6ZU5 - chains L50 and LEE of the 74 polymer chains in the assembly; structure by electron microscopy, 2.90 A resolution.

== Chain L50 ==
Molecule: 25S rRNA
Source organism: Paranosema locustae
Sequence (2639 nucleotides; each row starts with the number of its first residue):
     1 ACACACCCCG GUGGGGGAUC CCUCGGCCUG CGCGCCGGGC AAGGACGCGG ACGCACGCGA
    61 UAGACGGCAC GAUCCUCAGA CACGACUGCC GGUCUCCGAC AGCGGCGCAG CCGCAGACAA
   121 CCCCCCGGAC UUAAGCAUAU CACUAGGGGG CGGAGAAGAA ACCAACAGGG AUUCCUGCAG
   181 UAGCGGCGAG CGAACAGGGA CGAGCCCGCA UGGCAAUCGG CAUCGCCGAG UUGUGACAGC
   241 GCACCGCGAA CGCCCCGGAC AGGGCGGCCA CAGAGGGCGA CAGCCCCGUA GCAGCGCGCA
   301 GCGGAGCGAG UAGCGCUGCU UGGUCAUGCA GCGCGAAGCG GUGGUGGCGC CAUCGAAGGC
   361 UAAAUACGCC GCAGGACCGA UAGCGCACAA GUACCGCGAG GGGACGGCGA CGAGCAGCCC
   421 GCAGGGGCGG CGAAAGCGUG AAACCACCGG GGCGCCCACU UGUGGGCCCC GUCUUGAAAC
   481 ACGGACCAAG GAGUGCAUGU GCGCAGCGAG UCCGCUCCGC GGCGCAGCGA AGGCCAUCGA
   541 GCUGCGCACA UGCGACCCGA UAGGCAGUGA ACUACGCCUG GGCAGGGCGA AGCCCGCGGA
   601 AACGCAGGUG GAGGCCCCGA GCCGUUCUGA CGUGCAAUUC GAUGGCGCGA CCUGGGCGUA
   661 GCGGCGAAAG ACCAAUCGAA CUGCCUGGUA GCUGGUUCCC UCCGAAAUGU CCCGCAGGAC
   721 AGCGGGCGCC CCGCAGGUCU GCCGCGUAGA GCAAUGGCGC GGCGUCCGGC AGCGCCGGCG
   781 CACCCCCAAA CUGCGAAGCG GCAGGGCGCG CGCAGCAGCG UGCGCGCGCA CAACUGCGGG
   841 CGCCUAGUGG GCCGCCGCUG GUAAGCAGCG CCGGCAAUGA GGACACAACC UCGUGCGCGG
   901 GCAAGGGACC CCAGCUGCGC ACACAGACGA AGGGCGCGGG CGCGUCGCGA CAGCAGGGCG
   961 GUGGCCAUAG AGGUCGGCAC CCGCUAAGAA CCGUGUUGCA ACGUACCUGC CGAACACGCC
  1021 CGCCCCGAAA AUGGACGGUG CUCAGCGCAG CCCCGACCCC GCGCACGCAC AGCGUGGUAG
  1081 GAGGGCGCGC CGGCGCCGCA GAAGCGCAUG CGUGCGCAUG CGUGGAGGCA CCCGCGGCGC
  1141 AGAUCUUGGU GGCAGUAGCA CACUCGGGCG CGAGCCCCGA GGGCCGGGAG ACGGGUUCUU
  1201 CCGCCAGGCC GCUCCGCGGA AGGUGAGCCG GGUCCUAAGG ACGCGCUGGC CCGCAACCGA
  1261 CAGGCAAGCG GGCACACAUU CCCGCGCCGU GUGCCAUGCG GCAACGCACC GUGCGCGGCC
  1321 GGGCGCAGGG CUGGCGCCGG GGGCCCUCCU CCCCCGCAAA GCGGCCCGCC UGCGGACUCU
  1381 UGCAGCACGA GGCAGCCCGC GCCGCGUGGC GGGGCCGUCG CCGCGCGCCA GGACUCGCCC
  1441 CCCGUGAAGC CCCGCGCACG CACACACACG CCCGUACCAA UCCGCACCAG GGCUCCAGGG
  1501 CGCGCACCCC ACGGCCAGGG CCCACGCAGG UUUGGGAAUU CGGCAAGCUG GAUCCGCAAC
  1561 CUCGGGACAA GGAUUGGCUC CGGGCGCCGG AGCUGUCGCU UCCAAGGGGA AUCCGACUGU
  1621 UUAGUAAAAA CAUAGCCUUG CGCCGCACGC AAGGUGAAUU CUGCCCAGUG CCCGGGACGU
  1681 CACGCCGGCG CGACCCGCGC ACGCACGGGU CAACGGCGGG AGUAACUAUG ACUCUCUUAA
  1741 GGUAGCCAAA CGCCUCGUCA UCUAAUUAGU GACGCGCAUG AAUGGAGCAA CGAGAUUCCC
  1801 ACUGUCCCUA CCUGCUCCCC AGCGAACCCA CUGCCAAGGG AACGGGCUUG GCGCAGUCAG
  1861 CGGGGAAAGA AGACCCUGUU GAGCUUGACU CUAGUGUGGG GCCGCGGCGC GCCGCGCCGG
  1921 CGUAGGCAGG UGGGAGGUGC GCCGUGAGUG AAAGACCACU GCGCGCGCGC GCGCCCGCUU
  1981 CGCGCAGCAA CGCCCCCAGA UGGGGAGUUU GGCUGGGGCG GCACGUCUGC UAGACCCCAA
  2041 CGCAGACGUC CUACGGUGGG CUCAGCGCGG ACAGAACCCG CGCGUCGAGC ACAAGGGCAA
  2101 ACGCCCGCCU CACGGCGCCC CCCCGGGUGC CGGCGGGAAA CCGGGGCCUA GCGAUCCCUC
  2161 GCGCAUGCAC GCCGCGUCGC GGGGGUGGCU GAAAAGUUAC CACAGGGAUA ACUGGCUUGU
  2221 GGCGGCCAAG CGUCCGCAGC GACGCCGCUU UUUGAUUCUU CGAUGUCGGC UCUUCCUAGC
  2281 AUGGCGUGGC AGCGCGCGCC AAGUGUUGGA UUGUUCACCC ACUGACAGGG AACGUGAGCU
  2341 GGGUUUAGAC CGUCGUGAGA CAGGUUAGUU UUACCCUACU GAGCGCGGAC ACACCGGGCA
  2401 GCGCGGGCUA GUACGAGAGG AACGCCCGUG CGGGGCCGCU GGUCCGCGCC UGUCCGACAG
  2461 GGCAGGUGCG CCGCUACGCC CCGUGCGUGU ACGGCUGGAC GCCUCUAAGC CGGAGCCGCC
  2521 CCCCCGUGUG UCUAAACCCC UGGUUUCCGC CCCCCGCGAC CACGACGCGG CCGGGGGCUG
  2581 GUGCUGUGCG CGUGCGAGCU CUGCGAGCCG CUGAGGCUUC CAGACCCCUG CGGGGUGUU
Disordered / not traced: 1-3, 771-773, 943-1016, 1357-1360, 1406-1425, 1676-1678, 1909-1973, 2385-2386, 2500-2501, 2538-2542, 2593, 2601-2602
Ion coordination: Mg2+ site 1 near C21 (its only coordinating residue here); Mg2+ site 2 near A41 (its only coordinating residue here); Mg2+ site 3 near U61 (its only coordinating residue here); Mg2+ site 4: C65, G66; Mg2+ site 5: G128, C565 (shared with 2 residues of chain LN0); Mg2+ site 6: G135, C136, G1881; Mg2+ site 7: G135, C136; Mg2+ site 8 near C143 (its only coordinating residue here); Mg2+ site 9 near A156 (its only coordinating residue here); Mg2+ site 10 near G208 (its only coordinating residue here); Mg2+ site 11 near A249 (its only coordinating residue here); Mg2+ site 12 near G318 (its only coordinating residue here); 100 more Mg2+ sites not listed

== Chain LEE ==
Protein: eL32
Source organism: Paranosema locustae
Chain sequence (132 residues; numbered 1 to 132; the number before each row is that of its first residue):
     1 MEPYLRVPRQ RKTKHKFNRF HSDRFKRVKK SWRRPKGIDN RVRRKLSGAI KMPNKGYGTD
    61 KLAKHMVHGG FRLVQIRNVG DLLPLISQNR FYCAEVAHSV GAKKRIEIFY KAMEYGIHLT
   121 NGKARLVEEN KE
Disordered / not traced: 1, 123-132
Ion coordination: Mg2+: Asp39 (shared with U472(L50), A477(L50) of chain L50)

== How chain L50 and chain LEE interact ==
Pairs across the interface (144; chain L50 residue first):
  G263(L50) with Lys103(LEE), hydrogen bond to the sugar
  A443(L50) with Lys26(LEE), salt bridge to the phosphate
  C444(L50) with Lys26(LEE), salt bridge to the phosphate
  G454(L50) with Asp23(LEE), hydrogen bond to the sugar; Arg24(LEE), base contact
  C455(L50) with Asp23(LEE), sugar contact; Ile50(LEE), sugar contact
  C456(L50) with His15(LEE), hydrogen bond to the phosphate; Ile50(LEE), sugar contact
  C457(L50) with His15(LEE), salt bridge to the phosphate
  A458(L50) with Lys14(LEE), salt bridge to the phosphate
  G466(L50) with Ser47(LEE), sugar contact; Gly48(LEE), hydrogen bond to the sugar
  C467(L50) with Arg41(LEE), hydrogen bond to the phosphate; Ser47(LEE), hydrogen bond to the phosphate; Gly48(LEE), hydrogen bond to the sugar; Ala49(LEE), sugar contact
  C468(L50) with Arg41(LEE), salt bridge to the phosphate
  C469(L50) with His21(LEE), phosphate contact; Arg24(LEE), salt bridge to the phosphate
  C470(L50) with Phe20(LEE), phosphate contact; His21(LEE), salt bridge to the phosphate; Arg24(LEE), salt bridge to the phosphate; Asn40(LEE), phosphate contact; Arg41(LEE), salt bridge to the phosphate
  G471(L50) with Gly37(LEE), hydrogen bond to the phosphate; Asn40(LEE), phosphate contact
  U472(L50) with Lys36(LEE), phosphate contact; Gly37(LEE), phosphate contact; Ile38(LEE), hydrogen bond to the phosphate; Asp39(LEE), base contact
  C473(L50) with Ile38(LEE), base contact
  U474(L50) with Ile38(LEE), base contact
  A477(L50) with Asp39(LEE), hydrogen bond to the sugar
  A478(L50) with Asp39(LEE), phosphate contact
  C486(L50) with Arg27(LEE), salt bridge to the phosphate
  C487(L50) with Phe25(LEE), phosphate contact; Lys26(LEE), hydrogen bond to the phosphate; Arg27(LEE), salt bridge to the phosphate
  A488(L50) with Arg27(LEE), phosphate contact
  C698(L50) with Arg33(LEE), salt bridge to the phosphate
  C699(L50) with Trp32(LEE), sugar contact; Arg33(LEE), phosphate contact; Arg34(LEE), hydrogen bond to the phosphate; Lys36(LEE), salt bridge to the phosphate
  C700(L50) with Trp32(LEE), hydrogen bond to the phosphate; Arg34(LEE), phosphate contact; Pro53(LEE), phosphate contact; Lys55(LEE), phosphate contact
  U701(L50) with Asn54(LEE), phosphate contact; Lys55(LEE), hydrogen bond to the phosphate
  C702(L50) with Lys55(LEE), salt bridge to the phosphate
  U878(L50) with Arg43(LEE), salt bridge to the phosphate
  G879(L50) with Arg44(LEE), sugar contact; Lys45(LEE), hydrogen bond to the sugar; Leu46(LEE), phosphate contact; Ser47(LEE), phosphate contact
  A880(L50) with Leu46(LEE), phosphate contact; Ser47(LEE), hydrogen bond to the phosphate
  G895(L50) with Lys12(LEE), base contact; Asn54(LEE), hydrogen bond to the phosphate; Gly56(LEE), hydrogen bond to the base
  C896(L50) with Lys12(LEE), sugar contact; Asn54(LEE), phosphate contact; Gly56(LEE), sugar contact; Tyr57(LEE), phosphate contact
  C1064(L50) with Lys12(LEE), hydrogen bond to the base; Gly58(LEE), sugar contact; Asp60(LEE), hydrogen bond to the sugar
  A1065(L50) with Lys12(LEE), hydrogen bond to the sugar; Lys55(LEE), hydrogen bond to the sugar; Gly56(LEE), base contact; Gly58(LEE), sugar contact; Thr59(LEE), sugar contact; Asp60(LEE), phosphate contact; Lys61(LEE), hydrogen bond to the phosphate
  C1066(L50) with Lys55(LEE), base contact; Lys61(LEE), phosphate contact
  G1074(L50) with Lys55(LEE), base contact
  U1075(L50) with Lys55(LEE), hydrogen bond to the base
  G1076(L50) with Lys45(LEE), hydrogen bond to the sugar
  G1077(L50) with Arg43(LEE), hydrogen bond to the phosphate
  U1078(L50) with Arg43(LEE), sugar contact
  G1095(L50) with Arg77(LEE), base contact
  C1096(L50) with Arg77(LEE), hydrogen bond to the base; Asn78(LEE), hydrogen bond to the phosphate
  C1097(L50) with Arg77(LEE), sugar contact; Asn78(LEE), hydrogen bond to the phosphate; Ser99(LEE), hydrogen bond to the sugar; Val100(LEE), sugar contact; Gly101(LEE), phosphate contact; Lys104(LEE), salt bridge to the phosphate
  G1098(L50) with Ser99(LEE), sugar contact; Gly101(LEE), hydrogen bond to the phosphate; Lys104(LEE), phosphate contact
  A1100(L50) with Ala102(LEE), hydrogen bond to the sugar; Lys103(LEE), hydrogen bond to the sugar; Ile106(LEE), base contact
  G1101(L50) with Gly101(LEE), phosphate contact; Ala102(LEE), hydrogen bond to the phosphate
  A1103(L50) with His98(LEE), salt bridge to the phosphate
  C1111(L50) with Arg9(LEE), salt bridge to the phosphate; His65(LEE), hydrogen bond to the sugar; Met66(LEE), sugar contact
  G1112(L50) with Arg9(LEE), salt bridge to the phosphate; Arg11(LEE), hydrogen bond to the base; Lys16(LEE), hydrogen bond to the base; Lys64(LEE), phosphate contact; His65(LEE), hydrogen bond to the phosphate
  U1113(L50) with Arg11(LEE), phosphate contact; Phe17(LEE), sugar contact; Pro53(LEE), sugar contact; Asn54(LEE), base contact; Tyr57(LEE), sugar contact; Gly58(LEE), hydrogen bond to the sugar; Thr59(LEE), hydrogen bond to the phosphate; Lys64(LEE), salt bridge to the phosphate
  G1114(L50) with Arg11(LEE), salt bridge to the phosphate; Lys16(LEE), phosphate contact; Phe17(LEE), phosphate contact; Trp32(LEE), phosphate contact; Pro53(LEE), sugar contact
  C1115(L50) with Ser31(LEE), sugar contact; Trp32(LEE), hydrogen bond to the phosphate; Arg33(LEE), hydrogen bond to the phosphate
  G1116(L50) with Ser31(LEE), hydrogen bond to the phosphate; Arg33(LEE), salt bridge to the phosphate
  A1118(L50) with Glu95(LEE), hydrogen bond to the sugar
  U1119(L50) with Glu95(LEE), sugar contact; Val96(LEE), sugar contact; Ala97(LEE), phosphate contact; His98(LEE), hydrogen bond to the phosphate; Asn121(LEE), hydrogen bond to the sugar
  G1120(L50) with His98(LEE), phosphate contact; Arg105(LEE), salt bridge to the phosphate; Asn121(LEE), sugar contact
  G1128(L50) with Arg77(LEE), base contact
  C1129(L50) with Arg77(LEE), hydrogen bond to the base
  A1141(L50) with Arg19(LEE), salt bridge to the phosphate; His21(LEE), base contact; Phe25(LEE), base contact; Arg27(LEE), hydrogen bond to the base; Val28(LEE), base contact
  A1830(L50) with Phe25(LEE), sugar contact
Interface residues without a listed pair, chain L50 (67 interface residues in all): C459, G484, A877, G897, A1102, G1110, A1130
Interface residues without a listed pair, chain LEE (65 interface residues in all): Asn18, Lys29, Ala63, Val67

== In short ==
The interface between chain L50 and chain LEE involves 67 residues on one side and 65 on the other; the
contacts include 48 hydrogen bonds and 24 salt bridges. Polar pairs include G895(L50)-Gly56(LEE),
C1064(L50)-Lys12(LEE) and U1075(L50)-Lys55(LEE).
Chain L50 is 25S rRNA and chain LEE is eL32, both from Paranosema locustae; the structure, Structure of the
Paranosema locustae ribosome in complex with Lso2, was determined by electron microscopy.
